6PE4 - chains K and Q of the 16 polymer chains in the assembly; structure by electron microscopy, 3.10 A resolution.

== Chain K ==
Molecule: V-type proton ATPase subunit c
From: Saccharomyces cerevisiae (strain ATCC 204508 / S288c)
UniProtKB: P25515 (VATL1_YEAST); residue numbers follow UniProt; this construct covers 1-160
Chain sequence (160 residues; row label = number of the first residue in the row):
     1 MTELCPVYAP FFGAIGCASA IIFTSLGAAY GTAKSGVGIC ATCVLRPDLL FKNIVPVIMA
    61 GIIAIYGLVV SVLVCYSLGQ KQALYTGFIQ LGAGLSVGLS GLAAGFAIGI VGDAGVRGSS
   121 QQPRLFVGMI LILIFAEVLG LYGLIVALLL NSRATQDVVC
Disordered / not traced: 160

== Chain Q ==
Molecule: Cation transporter
From: Vibrio parahaemolyticus
UniProtKB: A0A0L7YPA6 (A0A0L7YPA6_VIBPH); residue numbers follow UniProt; this construct covers 1-492
Chain sequence (513 residues; row label = number of the first residue in the row; numbers below 1 keep their minus sign (Met-20 is residue -20)):
   -20 MGSSHHHHHH SQDLDEVDAG SMVNTTQKIS QSPVPDLEQF RAIAAQKDDR VISKRGEVKE
    40 PSTFHKGHKF ASVSEGVLRK KYTKFFQENI KTHLDLKQAL LKEEKPETAL LAYSLVSPSG
   100 YRGEPLTERK ILEVVSLLDE VKVDGDTYQQ LKNTFDSISK DPRMQVSLEN QYPGKMDGFG
   160 AQLLEMGKEK LKGSGVNAAI NLALPGVGLL VATGRELHKA SVNGDAEAYH HQLEQISQLP
   220 GRDQRLSMPM QQTLAIGHAM LSAEGAVGAT LGMATGGLGT FGVSSVATAG VTPIAKEAIG
   280 TALTTGIISG GGFVAGQAGA YGLNNEVQDQ LKQGPMSGVL PRLEISNVKG DFTFSMQEPA
   340 AVRALMAYLG PKEDTSMSSP QAPKEAQEME AARLTLKQML GSSPNEHLVP DVDSLLKLSD
   400 EDMPSQTEST ANGAFKKLLS EDWDWLMPAV RAMDKGEAGK INEKLTYKLP LDAANGRVYL
   460 DKSPNLSDAQ LDALDKLGSP SQLRLMYLAE GWI
Disordered / not traced: -20 to 49, 155-184, 256-299
Sequence notes: initiating methionine (-20); expression tag (-19 to 0); conflict Thr283 (Ala in A0A0L7YPA6)

== Interface between chain K and chain Q ==
Contacting residue pairs (26):
  Arg46(K) - Trp422(Q)
  Asp48(K) - Glu206(Q)
  Asp48(K) - Ala207(Q)
  Leu49(K) - Trp422(Q)  hydrophobic
  Phe51(K) - Ala199(Q)
  Phe51(K) - Ser241(Q)
  Phe51(K) - Ala245(Q)  hydrophobic
  Lys52(K) - Ser200(Q)
  Lys52(K) - Asp204(Q)  salt bridge
  Ile54(K) - Ala245(Q)  hydrophobic
  Ile58(K) - Thr192(Q)
  Ile58(K) - Leu196(Q)  hydrophobic
  Ile58(K) - Met252(Q)  hydrophobic
  Ile62(K) - Leu189(Q)  hydrophobic
  Ile62(K) - Met252(Q)  hydrophobic
  Ile65(K) - Met252(Q)  hydrophobic
  Ser119(K) - Trp422(Q)
  Ser120(K) - Trp422(Q)
  Gln121(K) - Asp421(Q)
  Gln121(K) - Lys461(Q)  hydrogen bond (backbone-side chain)
  Gln122(K) - Glu420(Q)  hydrogen bond (side chain-backbone)
  Pro123(K) - Ser419(Q)
  Pro123(K) - Glu420(Q)
  Pro123(K) - Asp421(Q)
  Pro123(K) - Trp422(Q)  hydrophobic
  Arg124(K) - Ser419(Q)
Also at the interface, not in a pair above, chain K (16 interface residues in all): Phe126
Also at the interface, not in a pair above, chain Q (21 interface residues in all): Ala242, Thr249, Gly255, Leu418, Leu448

== Overview ==
16 residues of chain K face 21 of chain Q across their interface, with 2 hydrogen bonds and 1 salt bridge.
Polar contacts include Lys52(K)-Asp204(Q), Gln121(K)-Lys461(Q) and Gln122(K)-Glu420(Q).
Chain K is V-type proton ATPase subunit c (Saccharomyces cerevisiae (strain ATCC 204508 / S288c)) and chain Q
is Cation transporter (Vibrio parahaemolyticus); the structure, Yeast Vo motor in complex with 1 VopQ
molecule, was determined by electron microscopy together with 6PE5 from the same study.
